Entry 8BW5 (X-ray diffraction, 2.80 A resolution); this record covers chains L and H of the 3 polymer chains in the assembly.

# Chain L
Name: Thrombin light chain
From: Homo sapiens
Notes: EC 3.4.21.5
UniProt: P00734 (THRB_HUMAN); the construct lacks a stretch of the UniProt sequence, so the offset changes along the chain: -2 to 0 = UniProt 328-330; 1-14 = UniProt 336-349
Chain sequence (36 residues; each row starts with the number of its first residue; a row labelled like 14A-14L holds insertion residues (14A, then the next letters in order); numbers below 1 keep their minus sign (Thr-2 is residue -2)):
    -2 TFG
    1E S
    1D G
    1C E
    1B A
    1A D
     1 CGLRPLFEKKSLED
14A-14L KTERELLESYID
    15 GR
Not modelled in the structure: -2 to 0, 15-16

# Chain H
Name: Thrombin heavy chain
From: Homo sapiens
Notes: EC 3.4.21.5; fragment: thrombin heavy chain
UniProt: P00734 (THRB_HUMAN); the construct lacks a stretch of the UniProt sequence and is renumbered around it, so the offset changes along the chain: 16-36 = UniProt 364-384; 37-60 = UniProt 386-409; 61-77 = UniProt 419-435; 78-97 = UniProt 437-456; 6 more segments
Chain sequence (259 residues; each row starts with the number of its first residue; note: 1 number in that range is skipped by the numbering (no residue carries it; nothing is unmodelled there); a row labelled like 60A-60I holds insertion residues (60A, then the next letters in order)):
    16 IVEGSDAEIGMSPWQVMLFRK
   36A S
    37 PQELLCGASLISDRWVLTAAHCLL
60A-60I YPPWDKNFT
    61 ENDLLVRIGKHSRTRYE
   77A R
    78 NIEKISMLEKIYIHPRYNWR
   97A E
    98 NLDRDIALMKLKKPVAFSDYIHPVCLPDRETA
129A-129C ASL
   130 LQAGYKGRVTGWGNLKETWT
149A-149E ANVGK
   150 GQPSVLQVVNLPIVERPVCKDSTRIRITDNMFCAG
  184A Y
   185 KP
186A-186D DEGK
   187 RGDACEGDSGGPFVMKSP
204A-204B FN
   205 NRWYQMGIVSWGE
   219 GC
  221A D
   221 RDGKYGFYTHVFRLKKWIQKVIDQFGE
Cystine bridges: Cys42-Cys58, Cys168-Cys182, Cys191-Cys220
Covalent attachments: compound 0G6 linked to His57, Ser195; N-acetylglucosamine (NAG) linked to Asn60G
Bound ions: Na+: Arg221, Lys224
Small-molecule neighbours: 0G6 (D-phenylalanyl-N-[(2S,3S)-6-{[amino(iminio)methyl]amino}-1-chloro-2-hydroxyhexan-3-yl]-L-prolinamide): Cys42, Tyr60A, Trp60D, Glu97A, Asn98, Leu99, Ile174, Asp189, Ala190, Cys191, Glu192, Gly193, Asp194, Val213, Ser214, Trp215, Gly216, Glu217, Gly219, Cys220, Gly226

# Chain L / chain H interface
Disulfides between the chains: Cys1(L)-Cys122(H)
Pairs across the interface (67):
  Cys1(L) - Pro120(H)
  Cys1(L) - Val121(H)
  Cys1(L) - Cys122(H)  disulfide
  Cys1(L) - Arg206(H)  hydrogen bond (backbone-side chain)
  Asp1A(L) - His119(H)  hydrogen bond (backbone-side chain)
  Asp1A(L) - Arg206(H)
  Ala1B(L) - Arg206(H)  hydrogen bond (backbone-side chain)
  Glu1C(L) - Ile47(H)
  Gly1D(L) - Asp49(H)
  Gly1D(L) - Phe114(H)
  Gly1D(L) - Pro120(H)
  Ser1E(L) - Ser48(H)
  Ser1E(L) - Asp49(H)
  Ser1E(L) - Glu247(H)
  Gly2(L) - Pro120(H)  hydrogen bond (backbone-backbone)
  Gly2(L) - Cys122(H)  hydrogen bond (backbone-side chain)
  Gly2(L) - Arg206(H)
  Gly2(L) - Trp207(H)  hydrogen bond (backbone-backbone)
  Leu3(L) - His119(H)  hydrogen bond (backbone-side chain)
  Leu3(L) - Asn205(H)
  Leu3(L) - Arg206(H)
  Arg4(L) - Met26(H)  hydrogen bond (side chain-backbone)
  Arg4(L) - Pro28(H)
  Arg4(L) - Trp29(H)
  Arg4(L) - Arg137(H)
  Arg4(L) - Trp207(H)
  Pro5(L) - Ser115(H)
  Pro5(L) - Asp116(H)
  Pro5(L) - His119(H)
  Leu6(L) - Ile24(H)
  Leu6(L) - Asp116(H)
  Phe7(L) - Glu23(H)
  Phe7(L) - Ile24(H)
  Phe7(L) - Gly25(H)
  Phe7(L) - Met26(H)  hydrophobic
  Glu8(L) - Lys202(H)  salt bridge
  Glu8(L) - Asn205(H)
  Glu8(L) - Trp207(H)  hydrogen bond
  Lys9(L) - His119(H)
  Asp14(L) - Glu23(H)
  Asp14(L) - Arg137(H)  salt bridge
  Asp14(L) - Trp207(H)
  Lys14A(L) - Asp21(H)
  Lys14A(L) - Glu23(H)  hydrogen bond (backbone-side chain)
  Thr14B(L) - Arg137(H)  hydrogen bond
  Thr14B(L) - Asn159(H)  hydrogen bond
  Glu14C(L) - Arg137(H)
  Glu14C(L) - Lys202(H)  salt bridge
  Glu14C(L) - Trp207(H)
  Glu14E(L) - Lys135(H)  salt bridge
  Glu14E(L) - Asn159(H)
  Glu14E(L) - Tyr184A(H)
  Leu14F(L) - Lys135(H)
  Leu14F(L) - Gly136(H)
  Leu14F(L) - Asn159(H)
  Leu14F(L) - Trp207(H)  hydrophobic
  Leu14G(L) - Pro204(H)  hydrophobic
  Ser14I(L) - Gly133(H)
  Ser14I(L) - Tyr134(H)
  Ser14I(L) - Lys135(H)  hydrogen bond (side chain-backbone)
  Tyr14J(L) - Leu129C(H)  hydrophobic
  Tyr14J(L) - Tyr134(H)  hydrophobic
  Tyr14J(L) - Lys135(H)
  Tyr14J(L) - Met201(H)
  Tyr14J(L) - Lys202(H)  hydrogen bond (side chain-backbone)
  Tyr14J(L) - Pro204(H)  hydrophobic
  Asp14L(L) - Tyr134(H)
Interface residues without a listed pair, chain H (37 interface residues in all): Ser20, Arg50, Tyr117, Lys186D, Ile242

# Summary
The interface between chain L and chain H involves 24 residues on one side and 37 on the other; the contacts
include 1 disulfide bond, 14 hydrogen bonds and 4 salt bridges. Among the polar pairs are Glu8(L)-Lys202(H),
Glu14E(L)-Lys135(H) and Asp14(L)-Arg137(H).
Chain L is Thrombin light chain and chain H is Thrombin heavy chain, both from Homo sapiens; the structure,
X-ray structure of the complex between human alpha thrombin and the duplex/quadruplex aptamer M08s-1_41mer,
was determined by X-ray diffraction.
